PDB entry 8F2R | electron microscopy, 3.12 A resolution | chains C and J of the 10 polymer chains in the assembly

[Chain C]
Protein: COMM domain-containing protein 3
From: Homo sapiens
UniProt: Q9UBI1 (COMD3_HUMAN); residue numbers follow UniProt; this construct covers 1-195
Sequence (195 residues; each row starts with the number of its first residue):
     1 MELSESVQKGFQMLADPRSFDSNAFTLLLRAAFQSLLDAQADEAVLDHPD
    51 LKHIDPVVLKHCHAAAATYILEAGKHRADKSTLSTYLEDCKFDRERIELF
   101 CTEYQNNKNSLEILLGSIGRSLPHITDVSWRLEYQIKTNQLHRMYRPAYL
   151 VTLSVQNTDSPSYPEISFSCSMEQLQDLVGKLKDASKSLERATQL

[Chain J]
Protein: COMM domain-containing protein 10
From: Homo sapiens
UniProt: Q9Y6G5 (COMDA_HUMAN); residues 5-202 here = UniProt positions 5-202
Sequence (198 residues; row label = number of the first residue in the row):
     5 AALILRESPSMKKAVSLINAIDTGRFPRLLTRILQKLHLKAESSFSEEEE
    55 EKLQAAFSLEKQDLHLVLETISFILEQAVYHNVKPAALQQQLENIHLRQD
   105 KAEAFVNTWSSMGQETVEKFRQRILAPCKLETVGWQLNLQMAHSAQAKLK
   155 SPQAVLQLGVNNEDSKSLEKVLVEFSHKELFDFYNKLETIQAQLDSLT

[Interface between chain C and chain J]
Contacting residue pairs - 26 pairs, chain C then chain J:
  Ser129(C) with Ser148(J), hydrogen bond
  Trp130(C) with His147(J); Ser148(J), hydrogen bond (backbone-side chain)
  Arg131(C) with Ala146(J); His147(J)
  Leu132(C) with Gln144(J); Met145(J), hydrogen bond (backbone-backbone); Ala146(J), hydrogen bond (backbone-backbone)
  Glu133(C) with Asn142(J), hydrogen bond; Leu143(J); Gln144(J); Met145(J)
  Tyr134(C) with Asn142(J); Leu143(J), hydrogen bond (backbone-backbone); Met145(J), hydrophobic
  Gln135(C) with Asn142(J)
  Ile136(C) with Leu141(J), hydrogen bond (backbone-backbone); Leu143(J), hydrophobic
  Lys137(C) with Gln140(J); Leu141(J), hydrogen bond (backbone-backbone)
  Thr138(C) with Trp139(J), hydrogen bond (side chain-backbone); Gln140(J)
  Asn139(C) with Val137(J); Gly138(J); Trp139(J), hydrogen bond (backbone-backbone)
  Met144(C) with Gln140(J)

[Summary]
The chain C/chain J interface involves 12 residues from each chain; the contacts include 10 hydrogen bonds.
Polar pairs include Ser129(C)-Ser148(J), Trp130(C)-Ser148(J) and Glu133(C)-Asn142(J).
Chain C is COMM domain-containing protein 3 and chain J is COMM domain-containing protein 10, both from Homo
sapiens; the structure, Human CCC complex, was determined by electron microscopy (same publication as 8ESD,
8ESE and 8F2U).
